4ZH3 - chains B and D of the 6 polymer chains in the assembly; structure by X-ray diffraction, 4.08 A resolution (low resolution: residue-level contacts below are approximate; hydrogen-bond / salt-bridge calls are withheld).

[Chain B]
Protein: DNA-directed RNA polymerase subunit alpha
Source organism: Escherichia coli
Notes: EC 2.7.7.6; fragment: N-terminal domain
Reference sequence: P0A7Z4 (RPOA_ECOLI); residues 2-329 here = UniProt positions 2-329
Sequence (335 residues; each row starts with the number of its first residue; numbers below 1 keep their minus sign (Met-5 is residue -5)):
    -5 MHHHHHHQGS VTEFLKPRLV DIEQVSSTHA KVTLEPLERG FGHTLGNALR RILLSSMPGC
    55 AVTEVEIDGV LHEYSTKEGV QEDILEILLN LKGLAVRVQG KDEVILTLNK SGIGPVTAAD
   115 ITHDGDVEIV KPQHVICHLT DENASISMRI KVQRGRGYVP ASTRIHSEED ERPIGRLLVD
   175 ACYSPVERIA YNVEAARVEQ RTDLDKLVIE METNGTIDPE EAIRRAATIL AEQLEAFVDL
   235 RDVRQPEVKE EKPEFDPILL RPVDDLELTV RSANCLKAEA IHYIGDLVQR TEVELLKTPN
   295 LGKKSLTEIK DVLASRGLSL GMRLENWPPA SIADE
Unresolved in the structure: -5 to 5, 161-171, 233-329
Differences from the reference sequence: expression tag (-5 to 1)

[Chain D]
Protein: DNA-directed RNA polymerase subunit beta'
Source organism: Escherichia coli (strain K12)
Notes: EC 2.7.7.6
Reference sequence: P0A8T7 (RPOC_ECOLI); residue numbers follow UniProt; this construct covers 1-1407
Sequence (1407 residues; numbered 1 to 1407; the number before each row is that of its first residue):
     1 MKDLLKFLKA QTKTEEFDAI KIALASPDMI RSWSFGEVKK PETINYRTFK PERDGLFCAR
    61 IFGPVKDYEC LCGKYKRLKH RGVICEKCGV EVTQTKVRRE RMGHIELASP TAHIWFLKSL
   121 PSRIGLLLDM PLRDIERVLY FESYVVIEGG MTNLERQQIL TEEQYLDALE EFGDEFDAKM
   181 GAEAIQALLK SMDLEQECEQ LREELNETNS ETKRKKLTKR IKLLEAFVQS GNKPEWMILT
   241 VLPVLPPDLR PLVPLDGGRF ATSDLNDLYR RVINRNNRLK RLLDLAAPDI IVRNEKRMLQ
   301 EAVDALLDNG RRGRAITGSN KRPLKSLADM IKGKQGRFRQ NLLGKRVDYS GRSVITVGPY
   361 LRLHQCGLPK KMALELFKPF IYGKLELRGL ATTIKAAKKM VEREEAVVWD ILDEVIREHP
   421 VLLNRAPTLH RLGIQAFEPV LIEGKAIQLH PLVCAAYNAD FDGDQMAVHV PLTLEAQLEA
   481 RALMMSTNNI LSPANGEPII VPSQDVVLGL YYMTRDCVNA KGEGMVLTGP KEAERLYRSG
   541 LASLHARVKV RITEYEKDAN GELVAKTSLK DTTVGRAILW MIVPKGLPYS IVNQALGKKA
   601 ISKMLNTCYR ILGLKPTVIF ADQIMYTGFA YAARSGASVG IDDMVIPEKK HEIISEAEAE
   661 VAEIQEQFQS GLVTAGERYN KVIDIWAAAN DRVSKAMMDN LQTETVINRD GQEEKQVSFN
   721 SIYMMADSGA RGSAAQIRQL AGMRGLMAKP DGSIIETPIT ANFREGLNVL QYFISTHGAR
   781 KGLADTALKT ANSGYLTRRL VDVAQDLVVT EDDCGTHEGI MMTPVIEGGD VKEPLRDRVL
   841 GRVTAEDVLK PGTADILVPR NTLLHEQWCD LLEENSVDAV KVRSVVSCDT DFGVCAHCYG
   901 RDLARGHIIN KGEAIGVIAA QSIGEPGTQL TMRTFHIGGA ASRAAAESSI QVKNKGSIKL
   961 SNVKSVVNSS GKLVITSRNT ELKLIDEFGR TKESYKVPYG AVLAKGDGEQ VAGGETVANW
  1021 DPHTMPVITE VSGFVRFTDM IDGQTITRQT DELTGLSSLV VLDSAERTAG GKDLRPALKI
  1081 VDAQGNDVLI PGTDMPAQYF LPGKAIVQLE DGVQISSGDT LARIPQESGG TKDITGGLPR
  1141 VADLFEARRP KEPAILAEIS GIVSFGKETK GKRRLVITPV DGSDPYEEMI PKWRQLNVFE
  1201 GERVERGDVI SDGPEAPHDI LRLRGVHAVT RYIVNEVQDV YRLQGVKIND KHIEVIVRQM
  1261 LRKATIVNAG SSDFLEGEQV EYSRVKIANR ELEANGKVGA TYSRDLLGIT KASLATESFI
  1321 SAASFQETTR VLTEAAVAGK RDELRGLKEN VIVGRLIPAG TGYAYHQDRM RRRAAGEAPA
  1381 APQVTAEDAS ASLAELLNAG LGGSDNE
Unresolved in the structure: 1-7, 330-344, 932-1134, 1377-1407
Bound ions: Zn2+ site 1: Cys70, Cys72, Cys85; Zn2+ site 2: Cys814, Cys888, Cys895, Cys898
Small-molecule neighbours:
  - CBRH16-Br (4OD; N'-(3-bromophenyl)-4-fluoro-N-hydroxy-3-(trifluoromethyl)benzenecarboximidamide): Lys749, Pro750, Ile755, Leu770, Phe773, Ile774, His777
  - Mg2+ (MG): Asp460, Asp462, Asp464

[How chain B and chain D interact]
Residue-residue contacts - 27 pairs, chain B then chain D:
  Arg44(B) - Arg538(D)
  Leu48(B) - Arg535(D)
  Leu48(B) - Arg538(D)
  Leu48(B) - Ser539(D)
  Ser49(B) - Ser539(D)
  Glu80(B) - Arg551(D)
  Glu80(B) - Leu569(D)
  Leu83(B) - Val526(D)
  Leu83(B) - Leu527(D)
  Asn84(B) - Arg551(D)
  Lys86(B) - Val526(D)
  Lys86(B) - Glu532(D)
  Tyr152(B) - Arg535(D)
  Tyr152(B) - Leu536(D)
  Tyr152(B) - Leu541(D)
  Pro154(B) - Leu541(D)
  Asp174(B) - Met525(D)
  Val180(B) - Arg535(D)
  Glu181(B) - Lys531(D)
  Glu181(B) - Arg535(D)
  Arg182(B) - Glu534(D)
  Arg182(B) - Met581(D)
  Arg191(B) - Trp409(D)
  Arg191(B) - Asp410(D)
  Arg191(B) - Asp413(D)
  Thr196(B) - Glu443(D)
  Glu206(B) - Lys531(D)
Interface residues without a listed pair, chain B (20 interface residues in all): Leu79, Cys176, Ser178, Gln194
Interface residues without a listed pair, chain D (21 interface residues in all): Lys370, Ala406, Thr528

[Overview]
The interface between chain B and chain D involves 20 residues on one side and 21 on the other. Ligands of
chain D: Mg2+ and CBRH16-Br. Cys70(D), Cys72(D) and Cys85(D) form the Zn2+ site 1.
Chain B is DNA-directed RNA polymerase subunit alpha (Escherichia coli) and chain D is DNA-directed RNA
polymerase subunit beta' (Escherichia coli (strain K12)); the structure, Crystal structure of Escherichia coli
RNA polymerase in complex with CBRH16-Br, was determined by X-ray diffraction, deposited together with 4ZH2
and 4ZH4.
